PDB entry 1AFQ | X-ray diffraction, 1.80 A resolution | chains A and C of the 3 polymer chains in the assembly

Chain A:
Molecule: Bovine gamma-chymotrypsin
Organism: Bos taurus
Notes: EC 3.4.21.1
UniProt: P00766 (CTRA_BOVIN); residues 1-13 here = UniProt positions 1-13
Chain sequence (13 residues; numbered 1 to 13; the number before each row is that of its first residue):
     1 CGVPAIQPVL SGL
Disordered / not traced: 11-13

Chain C:
Molecule: Bovine gamma-chymotrypsin
Organism: Bos taurus
Notes: EC 3.4.21.1
UniProt: P00766 (CTRA_BOVIN); numbering as in UniProt (aligned over 150-245)
Chain sequence (96 residues; each row starts with the number of its first residue):
   150 NTPDRLQQAS LPLLSNTNCK KYWGTKIKDA MICAGASGVS SCMGDSGGPL VCKKNGAWTL
   210 VGIVSWGSST CSTSTPGVYA RVTALVNWVQ QTLAAN
Curated features (UniProtKB/Swiss-Prot):
  - active site: S195 (Charge relay system)
Disulfide bonds: C168-C182, C191-C220
Small-molecule neighbours: 0FG (D-leucyl-N-(4-fluorobenzyl)-L-phenylalaninamide): S189, S190, C191, M192, S195, V213, S214, W215, G216, S217, S218, C220, G226

Interface between chain A and chain C:
Pairs across the interface (5):
  G2(A) - A206(C)
  G2(A) - W207(C)  hydrogen bond (backbone-backbone)
  P4(A) - W207(C)
  V9(A) - Q157(C)  hydrogen bond (backbone-side chain)
  L10(A) - Q157(C)
Interface residues without a listed pair, chain A (7 interface residues in all): C1, V3, P8
Interface residues without a listed pair, chain C (4 interface residues in all): G205

Summary:
The interface between chain A and chain C involves 7 residues on one side and 4 on the other; the contacts
include 2 hydrogen bonds. Among the polar pairs are V9(A)-Q157(C) and G2(A)-W207(C). Ligands of chain C:
compound 0FG.
Here chain A is Bovine gamma-chymotrypsin and chain C is Bovine gamma-chymotrypsin, both from Bos taurus.
Entry 1AFQ (Crystal structure of bovine gamma-chymotrypsin complexed with a synthetic inhibitor) was
determined by X-ray diffraction together with 1AB9 from the same study.
